1C4U - chains 1 and 2 of the 3 polymer chains in the assembly; structure by X-ray diffraction, 2.10 A resolution.

== Chain 1 ==
Molecule: thrombin
From: Homo sapiens
Notes: EC 3.4.21.5
UniProtKB: P00734 (THRB_HUMAN); residues 1-14 here correspond to UniProt positions 336-349 (UniProt number = residue number + 335)
Chain sequence (36 residues; each row starts with the number of its first residue; a row labelled like 14A-14M holds insertion residues (14A, then the next letters in order)):
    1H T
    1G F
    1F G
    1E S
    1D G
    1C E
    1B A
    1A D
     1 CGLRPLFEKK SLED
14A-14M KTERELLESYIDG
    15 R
Not modelled in the structure: 1H, 1G, 1F, 14L-14M, 15
UniProt features mapped onto this chain:
  - site: Arg15 (Cleavage)

== Chain 2 ==
Molecule: thrombin
From: Homo sapiens
Notes: EC 3.4.21.5
UniProtKB: P00734 (THRB_HUMAN); the construct lacks a stretch of the UniProt sequence and is renumbered around it, so the offset changes along the chain: 16-36 = UniProt 364-384; 37-60 = UniProt 386-409; 61-77 = UniProt 419-435; 78-97 = UniProt 437-456; 7 more segments
Chain sequence (259 residues; numbered 16 to 247 plus 30 insertion-coded residues; 3 numbers in that range are skipped by the numbering (no residue carries them; nothing is unmodelled there); the number before each row is that of its first residue; a row labelled like 60A-60I holds insertion residues (60A, then the next letters in order)):
    16 IVEGSDAEIG MSPWQVMLFR K
   36A S
    37 PQELLCGASL ISDRWVLTAA HCLL
60A-60I YPPWDKNFT
    61 ENDLLVRIGK HSRTRYE
   77A R
    78 NIEKISMLEK IYIHPRYNWR
   97A E
    98 NLDRDIALMK LKKPVAFSDY IHPVCLPDRE TA
129A-129C ASL
   130 LQAGYKGRVT GWGNLKET
147A-147G WTANVGK
   150 GQPSVLQVVN LPIVERPVCK DSTRIRITDN MFCAG
  184A Y
   185 KP
186A-186D DEGK
   187 RGDACEGDSG GPFVMKSP
204A-204B FN
   205 NRWYQMGIVS WGE
   219 GCD
  221A R
   222 DGKYGFYTHV FRLKKWIQKV IDQFGE
Not modelled in the structure: 147A-147G
UniProt features mapped onto this chain:
  - region: Ala183 to Val200 (High affinity receptor-binding region which is also known as the TP508 peptide)
  - active site (Charge relay system): His57, Asp102, Ser195
  - glycosylation: Asn60G (N-linked (GlcNAc...) (complex) asparagine)
Disulfides: Cys42-Cys58, Cys168-Cys182, Cys191-Cys220
Bound ions: Na+: Arg221A, Lys224
Ligand contacts: IH1 (2-[2-(4-bromo-benzenesulfonyl)-ethyl]-1-3-dioxo-2,3,5,8-tetrahydro-1H-[1,2,4]triazolo[1,2-a]pyridazine-5-carboxylic acid(4-carbamimidoyl-cyclohexylmethyl)-amide): His57, Tyr60A, Trp60D, Trp96, Glu97A, Asn98, Leu99, Ile174, Asp189, Ala190, Cys191, Glu192, Ser195, Val213, Ser214, Trp215, Gly216, Glu217, Gly219, Cys220, Gly226

== Chain 1 / chain 2 interface ==
Disulfides between the chains: Cys1(1)-Cys122(2)
Contacting residue pairs (67):
  Cys1(1) - Pro120(2)
  Cys1(1) - Val121(2)
  Cys1(1) - Cys122(2)  disulfide
  Cys1(1) - Arg206(2)  hydrogen bond (backbone-side chain)
  Asp1A(1) - His119(2)  hydrogen bond (backbone-side chain)
  Asp1A(1) - Arg206(2)
  Ala1B(1) - Arg206(2)  hydrogen bond (backbone-side chain)
  Glu1C(1) - Ile47(2)
  Glu1C(1) - Pro120(2)
  Gly1D(1) - Ile47(2)
  Gly1D(1) - Val121(2)
  Gly1D(1) - Cys122(2)
  Gly1D(1) - Leu123(2)  hydrogen bond (backbone-backbone)
  Ser1E(1) - Cys122(2)
  Ser1E(1) - Leu123(2)  hydrogen bond (side chain-backbone)
  Ser1E(1) - Asp125(2)  hydrogen bond
  Ser1E(1) - Tyr208(2)
  Gly2(1) - Pro120(2)  hydrogen bond (backbone-backbone)
  Gly2(1) - Cys122(2)
  Gly2(1) - Arg206(2)
  Gly2(1) - Trp207(2)  hydrogen bond (backbone-backbone)
  Leu3(1) - His119(2)  hydrogen bond (backbone-side chain)
  Leu3(1) - Arg206(2)
  Arg4(1) - Gly25(2)
  Arg4(1) - Met26(2)  hydrogen bond (side chain-backbone)
  Arg4(1) - Pro28(2)
  Arg4(1) - Trp29(2)
  Arg4(1) - Trp207(2)
  Pro5(1) - Ser115(2)
  Pro5(1) - Asp116(2)
  Pro5(1) - His119(2)
  Leu6(1) - Gly25(2)
  Leu6(1) - Asp116(2)
  Leu6(1) - Tyr117(2)  hydrophobic
  Phe7(1) - Glu23(2)
  Phe7(1) - Ile24(2)
  Phe7(1) - Gly25(2)
  Phe7(1) - Met26(2)
  Glu8(1) - Lys202(2)  salt bridge
  Glu8(1) - Asn205(2)
  Glu8(1) - Trp207(2)  hydrogen bond
  Lys9(1) - His119(2)
  Asp14(1) - Glu23(2)
  Asp14(1) - Met26(2)
  Asp14(1) - Arg137(2)  salt bridge
  Lys14A(1) - Glu23(2)  salt bridge
  Thr14B(1) - Arg137(2)  hydrogen bond
  Thr14B(1) - Asn159(2)  hydrogen bond
  Glu14C(1) - Arg137(2)
  Glu14C(1) - Lys202(2)  salt bridge
  Glu14E(1) - Lys135(2)  salt bridge
  Glu14E(1) - Asn159(2)  hydrogen bond
  Glu14E(1) - Tyr184A(2)
  Glu14E(1) - Lys186D(2)  salt bridge
  Leu14F(1) - Lys135(2)
  Leu14F(1) - Asn159(2)
  Leu14F(1) - Trp207(2)  hydrophobic
  Leu14G(1) - Lys202(2)
  Ser14I(1) - Gly133(2)
  Ser14I(1) - Tyr134(2)
  Ser14I(1) - Lys135(2)  hydrogen bond (side chain-backbone)
  Tyr14J(1) - Tyr134(2)  hydrophobic
  Tyr14J(1) - Lys135(2)  hydrogen bond (side chain-backbone)
  Tyr14J(1) - Met201(2)
  Tyr14J(1) - Lys202(2)  hydrogen bond (side chain-backbone)
  Tyr14J(1) - Pro204(2)  hydrophobic
  Ile14K(1) - Tyr134(2)
Also at the interface, not in a pair above, chain 2 (35 interface residues in all): Ser27, Ser48, Pro124, Leu129C, Gly136

== Summary ==
24 residues of chain 1 and 35 residues of chain 2 are in contact, with 1 disulfide bond, 17 hydrogen bonds and
6 salt bridges. Polar contacts include Glu8(1)-Lys202(2), Lys14A(1)-Glu23(2) and Glu14E(1)-Lys135(2). Chain 2
binds compound IH1. From UniProt: 3 active-site residues on chain 2.
Chain 1 is thrombin and chain 2 is thrombin, both from Homo sapiens; the structure, Selective non
electrophilic thrombin inhibitors with cyclohexyl moieties, was determined by X-ray diffraction (same
publication as 1D9I, 1D6W, 1C4Y and 1C4V).
